4ARU - chain A; structure by X-ray diffraction, 1.45 A resolution.

Chain A:
Name: Histidine acid phosphatase
Organism: Hafnia alvei
Notes: EC 3.1.3.26
Reference sequence: G9Y2J2 (G9Y2J2_HAFAL); residues 1-413 here correspond to UniProt positions 34-446 (UniProt number = residue number + 33)
Sequence (413 residues; each row starts with the number of its first residue):
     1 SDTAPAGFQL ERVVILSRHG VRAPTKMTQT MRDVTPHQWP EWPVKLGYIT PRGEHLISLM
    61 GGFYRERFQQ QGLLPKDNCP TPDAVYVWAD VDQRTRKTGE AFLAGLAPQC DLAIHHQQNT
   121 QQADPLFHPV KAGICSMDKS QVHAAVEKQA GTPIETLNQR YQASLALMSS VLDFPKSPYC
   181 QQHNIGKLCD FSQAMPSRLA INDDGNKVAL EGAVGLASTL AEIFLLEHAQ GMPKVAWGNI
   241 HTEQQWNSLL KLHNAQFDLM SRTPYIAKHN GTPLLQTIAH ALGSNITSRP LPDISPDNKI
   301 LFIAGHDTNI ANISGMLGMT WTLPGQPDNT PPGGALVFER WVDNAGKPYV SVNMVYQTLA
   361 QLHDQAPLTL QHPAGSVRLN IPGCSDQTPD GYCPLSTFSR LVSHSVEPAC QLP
Disordered / not traced: 1-3, 184-188
Disulfides: Cys79-Cys110, Cys135-Cys410, Cys180-Cys189, Cys384-Cys393
Ion coordination: Na+ near Arg22 (its only coordinating residue here); K+: Asn380, Ile381, Cys384, Gln387
From the paper describing this entry:
  - binding site for l(+)-tartaric acid: His116, Gln118
  - mutagenesis - T308A: decreased catalytic activity
  - specificity-determining residues: His128 (proposed by the authors, not directly observed)

In short:
The K+ site is built by Asn380, Ile381, Cys384 and Gln387. From the paper: a binding site for l(+)-tartaric
acid at His116 and Gln118; T308A reduces catalytic activity.
Chain A is Histidine acid phosphatase (Hafnia alvei); the structure, Hafnia Alvei phytase in complex with
tartrate, was determined by X-ray diffraction together with 4ARO, 4ARS and 4ARV from the same study.
